Entry 6AKL (X-ray diffraction, 1.75 A resolution); this record covers chains A and B of the 3 polymer chains in the assembly.

Chain A (and B):
Name: Suppressor of IKBKE 1
From: Homo sapiens
Notes: chain B of this document is another copy of the same molecule, construct and numbering; everything in this record applies to it too
UniProt: Q9BRV8 (SIKE1_HUMAN); residues 72-121 here = UniProt positions 72-121
Amino-acid sequence (54 residues; row label = number of the first residue in the row):
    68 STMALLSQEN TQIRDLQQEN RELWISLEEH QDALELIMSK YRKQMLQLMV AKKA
Not modelled in the structure: 120-121 (chain B: 68-72, 120-121)
Sequence notes: expression tag (68-71)
From the paper describing this entry:
  - mutagenesis - L90D/L94D/H97D/L101D: decreased binding to Striatin-3
  - mutagenesis - E96A/R109A, A100D/M105E: abolished binding to Striatin-3

How chain A and chain B interact:
Residue-residue contacts - 49 pairs, chain A then chain B:
  Gln79(A) - Ile80(B)
  Ile80(A) - Gln79(B)
  Ile80(A) - Ile80(B)  hydrophobic
  Ile80(A) - Leu83(B)
  Leu83(A) - Ile80(B)
  Leu83(A) - Leu83(B)  hydrophobic
  Leu83(A) - Gln84(B)
  Gln84(A) - Gln79(B)
  Gln84(A) - Leu83(B)
  Glu86(A) - Asn87(B)  hydrogen bond
  Glu86(A) - Trp91(B)  hydrogen bond
  Asn87(A) - Leu83(B)  hydrogen bond (side chain-backbone)
  Asn87(A) - Glu86(B)  hydrogen bond
  Asn87(A) - Asn87(B)  hydrogen bond
  Asn87(A) - Leu90(B)
  Leu90(A) - Asn87(B)
  Leu90(A) - Leu90(B)  hydrophobic
  Leu90(A) - Trp91(B)
  Leu90(A) - Leu94(B)  hydrophobic
  Trp91(A) - Leu90(B)
  Ser93(A) - Leu94(B)
  Leu94(A) - Leu90(B)  hydrophobic
  Leu94(A) - Ser93(B)
  Leu94(A) - Leu94(B)  hydrophobic
  Leu94(A) - His97(B)
  His97(A) - Leu94(B)
  His97(A) - His97(B)
  His97(A) - Gln98(B)  hydrogen bond
  His97(A) - Leu101(B)
  Gln98(A) - His97(B)  hydrogen bond
  Leu101(A) - Leu101(B)  hydrophobic
  Leu101(A) - Ile104(B)  hydrophobic
  Ile104(A) - Leu101(B)  hydrophobic
  Ile104(A) - Ile104(B)  hydrophobic
  Ile104(A) - Met105(B)  hydrophobic
  Ile104(A) - Tyr108(B)  hydrophobic
  Met105(A) - Ile104(B)  hydrophobic
  Lys107(A) - Tyr108(B)
  Tyr108(A) - Tyr108(B)
  Tyr108(A) - Gln111(B)  hydrogen bond (backbone-side chain)
  Gln111(A) - Tyr108(B)
  Gln111(A) - Gln111(B)  hydrogen bond
  Gln111(A) - Met112(B)  hydrogen bond (side chain-backbone)
  Met112(A) - Gln111(B)
  Gln114(A) - Leu115(B)
  Leu115(A) - Gln111(B)
  Leu115(A) - Gln114(B)
  Leu115(A) - Leu115(B)  hydrophobic
  Lys119(A) - Ala118(B)
Other interface residues (no listed pair), chain A (25 interface residues in all): Glu76, Ala100, Ala118
Other interface residues (no listed pair), chain B (25 interface residues in all): Glu76, Ala100, Lys107, Lys119

Overview:
Chain A and chain B each contribute 25 residues to their interface, with 10 hydrogen bonds. Among the polar
pairs are Glu86(A)-Asn87(B), Glu86(A)-Trp91(B) and Asn87(A)-Leu83(B). The paper reports that E96A/R109A and
A100D/M105E of chain A abolish binding to Striatin-3; L90D/L94D/H97D/L101D of chain A reduce binding to
Striatin-3.
Both chains are Suppressor of IKBKE 1 (Homo sapiens). Entry 6AKL (Crystal structure of Striatin3 in complex
with SIKE1 Coiled-coil domain) was determined by X-ray diffraction (same publication as 6AKK and 6AKM).
